9FFP - chains B and F of the 6 polymer chains in the assembly; structure by electron microscopy, 3.50 A resolution.

== Chain B ==
Name: Gamma-aminobutyric acid receptor subunit beta-3
Source organism: Homo sapiens
Reference sequence: P28472 (GBRB3_HUMAN); residues 1-448 here correspond to UniProt positions 26-473 (UniProt number = residue number + 25)
Sequence (395 residues; row label = number of the first residue in the row; note: 107 numbers in that range are skipped by the numbering (no residue carries them; nothing is unmodelled there); numbers below 1 keep their minus sign (Met-53 is residue -53)):
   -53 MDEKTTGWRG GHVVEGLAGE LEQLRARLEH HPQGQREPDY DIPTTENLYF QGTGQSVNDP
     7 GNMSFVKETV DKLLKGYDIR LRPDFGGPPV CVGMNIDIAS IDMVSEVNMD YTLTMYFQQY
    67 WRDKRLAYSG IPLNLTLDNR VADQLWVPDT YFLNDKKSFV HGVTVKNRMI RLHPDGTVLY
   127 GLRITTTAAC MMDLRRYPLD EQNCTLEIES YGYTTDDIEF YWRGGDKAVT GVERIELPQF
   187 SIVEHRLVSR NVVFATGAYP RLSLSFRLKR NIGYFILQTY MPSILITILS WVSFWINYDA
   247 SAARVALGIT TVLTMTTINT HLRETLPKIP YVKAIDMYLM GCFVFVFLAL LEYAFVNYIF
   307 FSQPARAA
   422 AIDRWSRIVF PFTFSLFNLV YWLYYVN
Unresolved in the structure: -53 to 7, 448
Construct notes: initiating methionine (-53); expression tag (-52 to 0); linker (308-314)
Disulfide bonds: Cys136-Cys150
Glycans and other covalent adducts: N-acetylglucosamine (NAG) linked to Asn80; glycan linked to Asn149
Ligand contacts: gamma-amino-butanoic acid (ABU): Tyr97, Glu155, Ser156, Tyr157, Phe200, Thr202, Tyr205

== Chain F ==
Name: Megabody25, Outer membrane protein
Source organism: Lama glama
Reference sequence: B5Z8H1 (B5Z8H1_HELPG); the construct has insertions or renumbered stretches relative to UniProt, so the offset changes along the chain: 14-234 = UniProt 226-446; 235-403 = UniProt 53-221
Sequence (522 residues; each row starts with the number of its first residue):
     2 QVQLVESGGG LVQTKTTTSV IDTTNDAQNL LTQAQTIVNT LKDYCPILIA KSSSSNGGTN
    62 NANTPSWQTA GGGKNSCATF GAEFSAASDM INNAQKIVQE TQQLSANQPK NITQPHNLNL
   122 NSPSSLTALA QKMLKNAQSQ AEILKLANQV ESDFNKLSSG HLKDYIGKCD ASAISSANMT
   182 MQNQKNNWGN GCAGVEETQS LLKTSAADFN NQTPQINQAQ NLANTLIQEL GNNTYEQLSR
   242 LLTNDNGTNS KTSAQAINQA VNNLNERAKT LAGGTTNSPA YQATLLALRS VLGLWNSMGY
   302 AVICGGYTKS PGENNQKDFH YTDENGNGTT INCGGSTNSN GTHSYNGTNT LKADKNVSLS
   362 IEQYEKIHEA YQILSKALKQ AGLAPLNSKG EKLEAHVTTS KYGSLRLSCA ASGHTFNYPI
   422 MGWFRQAPGK EREFVGAISW SGGSTSYADS VKDRFTISRD NAKNTVYLEM NNLKPEDTAV
   482 YYCAAKGRYS GGLYYPTNYD YWGQGTQVTV SSHHHHHHEP EA
Unresolved in the structure: 10-405, 511-523
Disulfide bonds: Cys410-Cys484

== Interface between chain B and chain F ==
Residue-residue contacts (6):
  Lys173(B) - Asp450(F)  salt bridge
  Glu179(B) - Ile421(F)
  Glu179(B) - Leu494(F)
  Arg180(B) - Gly492(F)  hydrogen bond (side chain-backbone)
  Glu182(B) - Arg489(F)  salt bridge
  Ile188(B) - Ser445(F)
Interface residues without a listed pair, chain F (9 interface residues in all): Pro420, Ser440, Ser447

== Overview ==
The interface between chain B and chain F involves 5 residues on one side and 9 on the other; the contacts
include 1 hydrogen bond and 2 salt bridges. Among the polar pairs are Lys173(B)-Asp450(F), Glu182(B)-Arg489(F)
and Arg180(B)-Gly492(F). Ligands of chain B: gamma-amino-butanoic acid.
Chain B is Gamma-aminobutyric acid receptor subunit beta-3 (Homo sapiens) and chain F is Megabody25, Outer
membrane protein (Lama glama); the structure, Cryo-EM structure of the alpha1beta3 GABA(A) receptor in complex
with GABA and Mb25 in the short-lived ..., was determined by electron microscopy.
